PDB entry 6UMR | X-ray diffraction, 2.21 A resolution | chain A

# Chain A
Molecule: Damage-control phosphatase DUF89
From: Homo sapiens
Notes: EC 3.1.3.-, 2.1.1.-
Reference sequence: Q9H993 (ARMT1_HUMAN); residue numbers follow UniProt; this construct covers 1-441
Chain sequence (441 residues; numbered 1 to 441; the number before each row is that of its first residue):
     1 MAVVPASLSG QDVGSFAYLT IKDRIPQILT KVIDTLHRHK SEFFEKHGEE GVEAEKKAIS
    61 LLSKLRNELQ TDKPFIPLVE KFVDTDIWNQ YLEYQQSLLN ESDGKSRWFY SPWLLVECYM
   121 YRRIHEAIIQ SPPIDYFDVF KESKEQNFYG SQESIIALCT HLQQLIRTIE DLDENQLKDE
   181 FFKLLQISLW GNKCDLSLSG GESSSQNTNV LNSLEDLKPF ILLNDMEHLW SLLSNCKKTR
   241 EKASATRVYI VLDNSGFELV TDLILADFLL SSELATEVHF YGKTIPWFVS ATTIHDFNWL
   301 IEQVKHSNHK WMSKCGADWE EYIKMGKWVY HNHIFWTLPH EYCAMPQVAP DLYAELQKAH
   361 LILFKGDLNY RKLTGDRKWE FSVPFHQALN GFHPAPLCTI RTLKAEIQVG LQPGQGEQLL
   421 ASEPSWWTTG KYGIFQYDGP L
Unresolved in the structure: 1-2, 192-212
Construct notes: engineered mutation Ala291 (Asp in Q9H993)
Swiss-Prot annotation at these positions:
  - motif: Arg401 to Lys404 (Subfamily III RTxK motif)
  - binding site (substrate): Asp253, Asn254, Asp367 to Arg371, Lys404
  - binding site (Mn(2+)): Asp253, Asn254
  - binding site (S-adenosyl-L-methionine): Glu258
  - modified residue: Ala2 (N-acetylalanine), Lys40 (N6-acetyllysine), Ser102 (Phosphoserine)
What the authors report for this chain:
  - conformationally variable residues (side-chain flip): Asn254

# Summary
UniProt lists 8 substrate-binding residues, Mn2+-binding residues Asp253 and Asn254 and
S-adenosyl-L-methionine-binding residue Glu258. From the paper: conformational variability at Asn254.
Chain A is Damage-control phosphatase DUF89 (Homo sapiens); the structure, Structure of DUF89 - D291A mutant,
was determined by X-ray diffraction together with 6UMQ from the same study.
